PDB entry 8ROX | electron microscopy, 3.30 A resolution | chains B and D of the 3 polymer chains in the assembly

[Chain B]
Protein: DNA damage-binding protein 1
From: Homo sapiens
Reference sequence: Q16531 (DDB1_HUMAN); residue numbers follow UniProt; this construct covers 1-393, 706-1140
Amino-acid sequence (836 residues; numbered 1 to 1140; 304 numbers in that range are skipped by the numbering (no residue carries them; nothing is unmodelled there); the number before each row is that of its first residue):
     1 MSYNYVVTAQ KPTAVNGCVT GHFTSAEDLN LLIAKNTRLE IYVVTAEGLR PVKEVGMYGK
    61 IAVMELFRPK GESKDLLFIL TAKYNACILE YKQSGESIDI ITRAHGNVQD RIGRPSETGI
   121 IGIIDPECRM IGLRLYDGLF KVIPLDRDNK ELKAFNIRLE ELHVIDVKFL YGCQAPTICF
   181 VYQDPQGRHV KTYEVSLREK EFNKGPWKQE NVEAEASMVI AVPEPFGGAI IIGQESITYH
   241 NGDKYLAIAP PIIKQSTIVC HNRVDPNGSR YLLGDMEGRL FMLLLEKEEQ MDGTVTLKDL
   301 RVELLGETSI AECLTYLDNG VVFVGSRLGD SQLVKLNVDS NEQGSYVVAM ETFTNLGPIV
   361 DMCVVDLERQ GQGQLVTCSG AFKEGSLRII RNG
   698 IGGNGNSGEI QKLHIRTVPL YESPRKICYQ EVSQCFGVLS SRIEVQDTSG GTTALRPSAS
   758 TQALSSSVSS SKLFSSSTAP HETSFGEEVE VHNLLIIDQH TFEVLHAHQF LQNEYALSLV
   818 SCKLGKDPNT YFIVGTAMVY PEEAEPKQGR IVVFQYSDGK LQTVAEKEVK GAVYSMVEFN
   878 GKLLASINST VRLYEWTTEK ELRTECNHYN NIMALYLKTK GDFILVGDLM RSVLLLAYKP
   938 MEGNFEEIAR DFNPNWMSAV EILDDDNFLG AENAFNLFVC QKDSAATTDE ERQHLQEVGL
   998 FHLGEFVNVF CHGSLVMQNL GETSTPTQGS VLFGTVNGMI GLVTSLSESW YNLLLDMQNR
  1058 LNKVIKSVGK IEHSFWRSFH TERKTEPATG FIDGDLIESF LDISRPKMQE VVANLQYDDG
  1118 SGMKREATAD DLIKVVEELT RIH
Not modelled in the structure: 1, 184-187, 290-294, 698-708, 771-785, 907-909, 936-941, 982-984, 1014-1025, 1113-1125, 1138-1140
Cystine bridges: Cys18-Cys313
Construct notes: linker (700-705)
UniProt features mapped onto this chain:
  - modified residue: Ser2 (N-acetylserine), Lys1067 (N6-acetyllysine), Thr1125 (Phosphothreonine)
  - natural variant: Asp184 to Gln186 (deletion: In WHIKERS), Arg188 (R188Q: In WHIKERS; R188W: In WHIKERS), Glu213 (E213K: In WHIKERS)
  - mutagenesis: Tyr316 to Asn319 (Impairs interaction with DDA1), Glu840 to Glu842 (Impairs interaction with AMBRA1, DTL, DET1, DCAF1, DCAF5, DCAF11 and DCAF8), Met910 to Tyr913 (Impairs interaction with AMBRA1, DTL and DCAF5), Trp953 (W953A: Impairs interaction with AMBRA1, ERCC8, DCAF5 and DCAF11)
  - cross-link: Lys1121 (Glycyl lysine isopeptide (Lys-Gly) (interchain with G-Cter in SUMO2))

[Chain D]
Protein: DET1- and DDB1-associated protein 1
From: Homo sapiens
Reference sequence: Q9BW61 (DDA1_HUMAN); residue numbers follow UniProt; this construct covers 1-102
Amino-acid sequence (102 residues; each row starts with the number of its first residue):
     1 MADFLKGLPV YNKSNFSRFH ADSVCKASNR RPSVYLPTRE YPSEQIIVTE KTNILLRYLH
    61 QQWDKKNAAK KRDQEQVELE GESSAPPRKV ARTDSPDMHE DT
Not modelled in the structure: 1-4, 20-30, 68-102
UniProt features mapped onto this chain:
  - modified residue: Ala2 (N-acetylalanine), Ser33 (Phosphoserine), Ser95 (Phosphoserine)

[Interface between chain B and chain D]
Residue-residue contacts - 66 pairs, chain B then chain D:
  Lys11(B) - Val34(D)
  His22(B) - Tyr11(D)
  Ala26(B) - Tyr11(D)  hydrogen bond (backbone-side chain)
  Glu27(B) - Tyr11(D)  hydrogen bond (backbone-side chain)
  Tyr42(B) - Arg31(D)
  Tyr42(B) - Pro32(D)
  Val44(B) - Phe16(D)  hydrophobic
  Thr45(B) - Asn15(D)
  Thr45(B) - Phe16(D)  hydrogen bond (backbone-backbone)
  Ala46(B) - Ser14(D)
  Ala46(B) - Asn15(D)
  Ala46(B) - Phe16(D)  hydrogen bond (backbone-backbone)
  Ala46(B) - Ser17(D)  hydrogen bond (backbone-backbone)
  Ala46(B) - Arg18(D)  hydrogen bond (backbone-backbone)
  Ala46(B) - Phe19(D)
  Glu47(B) - Arg18(D)
  Glu47(B) - Phe19(D)
  Leu49(B) - Phe16(D)  hydrophobic
  Pro51(B) - Pro32(D)  hydrophobic
  Lys53(B) - Pro32(D)
  Lys53(B) - Ser33(D)
  Glu54(B) - Pro32(D)
  Glu54(B) - Ser33(D)  hydrogen bond (backbone-backbone)
  Glu54(B) - Val34(D)
  Glu54(B) - Tyr35(D)
  Val55(B) - Tyr35(D)  hydrophobic
  Ile98(B) - Tyr35(D)
  Asp99(B) - Tyr35(D)
  Ile100(B) - Tyr35(D)  hydrogen bond (backbone-side chain)
  Ile101(B) - Tyr41(D)  hydrophobic
  Thr102(B) - Ser43(D)
  Arg103(B) - Ser43(D)
  Arg103(B) - Glu44(D)  hydrogen bond (backbone-backbone)
  Arg103(B) - Gln45(D)  hydrogen bond (backbone-backbone)
  Ala104(B) - Gln45(D)
  His105(B) - Ser43(D)  hydrogen bond
  His105(B) - Gln45(D)
  His105(B) - Ile46(D)
  His105(B) - Ile47(D)
  Lys150(B) - Gln45(D)
  Lys150(B) - Ile46(D)  hydrogen bond (backbone-backbone)
  Glu151(B) - Ile46(D)
  Leu152(B) - Ile46(D)  hydrogen bond (backbone-backbone)
  Leu152(B) - Ile47(D)
  Leu152(B) - Val48(D)  hydrogen bond (backbone-backbone)
  Lys153(B) - Val48(D)
  Ala154(B) - Val48(D)  hydrogen bond (backbone-backbone)
  Ala154(B) - Thr49(D)
  Ala154(B) - Glu50(D)  hydrogen bond (backbone-backbone)
  Val264(B) - Pro9(D)
  Leu284(B) - Leu5(D)  hydrophobic
  Tyr316(B) - Leu8(D)
  Tyr316(B) - Pro9(D)  hydrogen bond (side chain-backbone)
  Leu317(B) - Phe16(D)  hydrophobic
  Asp318(B) - Tyr11(D)
  Asp318(B) - Phe16(D)
  Asn319(B) - Val10(D)
  Asn319(B) - Asn15(D)
  Asn319(B) - Phe16(D)
  Gly320(B) - Leu8(D)
  Leu336(B) - Leu8(D)  hydrophobic
  Val338(B) - Lys6(D)
  Met350(B) - Phe19(D)  hydrophobic
  Ile1062(B) - Pro37(D)
  Lys1063(B) - Pro37(D)  hydrogen bond (backbone-backbone)
  Asp1099(B) - Leu36(D)
Also at the interface, not in a pair above, chain B (56 interface residues in all): Leu29, Glu40, Ile41, Gly48, Val52, Gly106, Asn149, Phe155, Asp265, Pro266, Glu351, Val1061, Ser1064, Val1065, Ser1096, Ile1100
Also at the interface, not in a pair above, chain D (32 interface residues in all): Asn12, Thr38, Arg39, Pro42

[In short]
The interface between chain B and chain D involves 56 residues on one side and 32 on the other; the contacts
include 18 hydrogen bonds. Polar contacts include Ala26(B)-Tyr11(D), Glu27(B)-Tyr11(D) and Ile100(B)-Tyr35(D).
From UniProt: 12 mutagenesis sites on chain B.
Here chain B is DNA damage-binding protein 1 and chain D is DET1- and DDB1-associated protein 1, both from
Homo sapiens. Entry 8ROX (Structure of the human DDB1-DDA1-DCAF15 E3 ubiquitin ligase bound to compound furan
12) was determined by electron microscopy, deposited together with 8ROY.
